6VBU - chains 1 and 4 of the 8 polymer chains in the assembly; structure by electron microscopy, 3.10 A resolution.

Chain 1:
Protein: BBS1 domain-containing protein
Organism: Bos taurus
UniProt: E1BN34 (E1BN34_BOVIN); the author numbering skips numbers that UniProt does not, so the offset changes along the chain: -18 to 110 = UniProt 76-204; 131-593 = UniProt 205-667
Sequence (592 residues; row label = number of the first residue in the row; note: 20 numbers in that range are skipped by the numbering (no residue carries them; nothing is unmodelled there); numbers below 1 keep their minus sign (Met-18 is residue -18)):
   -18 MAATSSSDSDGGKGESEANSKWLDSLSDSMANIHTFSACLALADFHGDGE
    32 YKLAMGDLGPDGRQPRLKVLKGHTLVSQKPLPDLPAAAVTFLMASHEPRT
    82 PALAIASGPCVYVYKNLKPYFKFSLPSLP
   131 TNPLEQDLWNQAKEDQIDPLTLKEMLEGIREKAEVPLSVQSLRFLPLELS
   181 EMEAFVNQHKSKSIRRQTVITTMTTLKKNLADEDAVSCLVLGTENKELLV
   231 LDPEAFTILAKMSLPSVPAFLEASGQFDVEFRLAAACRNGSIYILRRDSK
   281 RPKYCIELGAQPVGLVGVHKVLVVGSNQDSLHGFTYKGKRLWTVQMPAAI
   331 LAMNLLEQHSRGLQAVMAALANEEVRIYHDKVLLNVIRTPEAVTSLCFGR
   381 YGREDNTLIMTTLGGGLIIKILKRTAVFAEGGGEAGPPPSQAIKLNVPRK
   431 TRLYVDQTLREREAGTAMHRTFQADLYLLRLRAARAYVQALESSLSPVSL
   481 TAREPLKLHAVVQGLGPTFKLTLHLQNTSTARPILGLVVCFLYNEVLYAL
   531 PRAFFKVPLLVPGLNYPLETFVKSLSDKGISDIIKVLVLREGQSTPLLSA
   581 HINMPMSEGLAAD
Unresolved in the structure: -18 to 0, 131-194, 407-423, 480-482, 591-593
Reported in the primary citation:
  - disease-associated variants - M390R: decreased stability (citing earlier work)

Chain 4:
Protein: Bardet-Biedl syndrome 4 protein homolog
Organism: Bos taurus
UniProt: Q1JQ97 (BBS4_BOVIN); numbering as in UniProt (aligned over 1-519)
Sequence (519 residues; row label = number of the first residue in the row):
     1 MAEEKLSARTQLPVSAESQKPVLKKAPEFPILEKQNWLIHLYYIQKDYEA
    51 CKAVIKEQLQETHGLCEYAIYVQALIFRLEGNIQESLRLFQMCAFLSPQC
   101 ADNLKQVARSLFLLGKHKAAIEVYNEAAKLNQKDWEICHNLGVCYIYLKQ
   151 FDKAQDQLHNALHLNRHDLTYIMLGKIFLLKGDLDKAIEIYKKAVEFSPE
   201 NTELLTTLGLLYLQLGIYQKAFEHLGNTLTYDPTNYKAILAAGSMMQTHG
   251 DFDVALTKYKVVACAVIESPPLWNNIGMCFFGKKKYVAAISCLKRANYLA
   301 PLDWKILYNLGLVHLTMQQYASAFHFLSAAINFQPKMGELYMLLAVALTN
   351 LEDSENAKRAYEEAVRLDKCNPLVNLNYAVLLYNQGEKRDALAQYQEMEK
   401 KVNLLKYSSSLEFDPEMVEVAQKLGAALQVGEALVWTKPVKDPKSKHQTA
   451 STSKAAGFQQPLGSNQALGQAMSSAATCRKLSSGAGGTSQLTKPPSLPLE
   501 PEPTVEAQPTEASAQTREK
Unresolved in the structure: 1-33, 403-407, 425-519

How chain 1 and chain 4 interact:
Contacting residue pairs - 56 pairs, chain 1 then chain 4:
  Phe17(1) - Tyr42(4)  hydrophobic
  Phe17(1) - Gln45(4)
  Leu39(1) - Leu38(4)  hydrophobic
  Leu39(1) - Tyr42(4)
  Gly43(1) - Glu57(4)
  Arg44(1) - Glu57(4)  salt bridge
  Leu65(1) - Trp37(4)
  Leu65(1) - Leu38(4)  hydrophobic
  Pro66(1) - Trp37(4)
  Ala67(1) - Trp37(4)
  Val199(1) - Lys34(4)
  Val199(1) - Gln35(4)
  Val199(1) - Trp37(4)
  Ile200(1) - Trp37(4)
  Glu224(1) - Lys34(4)
  Ala249(1) - His40(4)
  Phe250(1) - Leu41(4)  hydrophobic
  Arg268(1) - His40(4)
  Arg268(1) - Tyr68(4)
  Gln291(1) - Tyr43(4)
  Gln291(1) - Ile44(4)
  Pro292(1) - Ile44(4)
  Val293(1) - Ile44(4)
  Asn307(1) - Ile44(4)
  Asn307(1) - Lys46(4)  hydrogen bond
  Leu331(1) - Gln45(4)
  Thr374(1) - Gln45(4)
  Leu393(1) - Asp47(4)
  Lys424(1) - Lys260(4)
  Leu425(1) - Leu256(4)  hydrophobic
  Leu425(1) - Lys260(4)
  Leu425(1) - Ala263(4)  hydrophobic
  Leu425(1) - Trp273(4)  hydrophobic
  Leu425(1) - Ile276(4)  hydrophobic
  Asn426(1) - Arg295(4)  hydrogen bond (backbone-side chain)
  Val427(1) - Phe280(4)  hydrophobic
  Val427(1) - Ala288(4)  hydrophobic
  Val427(1) - Cys292(4)  hydrophobic
  Pro428(1) - Ser291(4)
  Pro428(1) - Arg295(4)
  Lys430(1) - Val287(4)
  Lys430(1) - Ser291(4)  hydrogen bond
  Tyr434(1) - Val287(4)  hydrophobic
  Tyr434(1) - Ile290(4)
  Thr438(1) - Gln319(4)  hydrogen bond
  Glu441(1) - Gln319(4)
  Glu441(1) - Ala321(4)
  Glu441(1) - Ser322(4)  hydrogen bond
  Arg442(1) - Met317(4)  hydrogen bond (side chain-backbone)
  Arg442(1) - Gln318(4)
  Gly445(1) - Ala321(4)
  Gly445(1) - Leu351(4)
  Thr446(1) - Leu351(4)
  His449(1) - Phe324(4)
  His449(1) - Leu351(4)
  Arg450(1) - Glu352(4)  salt bridge
Other interface residues (no listed pair), chain 1 (43 interface residues in all): Pro41, Gln197, Thr201, Val247, Glu287, Ala329, Met448, Phe452, Gln453
Other interface residues (no listed pair), chain 4 (39 interface residues in all): Asn36, Asn165, His167, His325, Asn350

Overview:
43 residues of chain 1 and 39 residues of chain 4 are in contact; the contacts include 6 hydrogen bonds and 2
salt bridges. Polar contacts include Arg44(1)-Glu57(4), Arg450(1)-Glu352(4) and Asn307(1)-Lys46(4). From the
paper: M390R of chain 1 reduces stability.
Here chain 1 is BBS1 domain-containing protein and chain 4 is Bardet-Biedl syndrome 4 protein homolog, both
from Bos taurus. Entry 6VBU (Structure of the bovine BBSome complex) was determined by electron microscopy
together with 6VBV from the same study.
